8TSQ - chains A and B; structure by electron microscopy, 3.60 A resolution.

# Chain A (and B)
Protein: ATP-binding transport protein MsbA
Organism: Escherichia coli
Notes: EC 3.6.3.-; chain B of this document is another copy of the same molecule, construct and numbering; everything in this record applies to it too
UniProt: C3TGA2 (C3TGA2_ECOLX); numbering as in UniProt (aligned over 2-582)
Amino-acid sequence (583 residues; each row starts with the number of its first residue; numbering starts at 0):
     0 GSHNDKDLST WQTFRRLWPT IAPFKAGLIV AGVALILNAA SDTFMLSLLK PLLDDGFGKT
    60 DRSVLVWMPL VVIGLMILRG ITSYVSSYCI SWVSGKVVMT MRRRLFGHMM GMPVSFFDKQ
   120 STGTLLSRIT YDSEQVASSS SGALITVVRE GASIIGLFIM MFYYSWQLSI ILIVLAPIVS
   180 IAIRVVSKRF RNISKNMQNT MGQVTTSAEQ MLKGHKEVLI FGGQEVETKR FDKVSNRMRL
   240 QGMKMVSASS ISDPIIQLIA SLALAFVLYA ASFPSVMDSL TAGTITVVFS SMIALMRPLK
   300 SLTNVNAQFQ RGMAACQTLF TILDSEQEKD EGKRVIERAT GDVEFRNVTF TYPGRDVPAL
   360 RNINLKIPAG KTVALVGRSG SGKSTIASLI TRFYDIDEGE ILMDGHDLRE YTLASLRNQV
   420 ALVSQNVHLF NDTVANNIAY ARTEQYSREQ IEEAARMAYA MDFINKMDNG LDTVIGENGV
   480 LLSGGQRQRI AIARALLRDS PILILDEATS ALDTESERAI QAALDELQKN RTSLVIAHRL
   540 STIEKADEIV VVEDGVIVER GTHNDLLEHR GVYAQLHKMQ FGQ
Not modelled in the structure: 0-6, 582
Sequence notes: expression tag (0-1)

# Interface between chain A and chain B
Pairs across the interface - 154 pairs, chain A then chain B:
  Leu52(A) - Ala281(B)
  Leu52(A) - Ile284(B)  hydrophobic
  Leu52(A) - Thr285(B)
  Phe56(A) - Ala270(B)  hydrophobic
  Phe56(A) - Leu279(B)
  Phe56(A) - Thr280(B)
  Phe56(A) - Ile284(B)  hydrophobic
  Arg61(A) - Ser271(B)  hydrogen bond (side chain-backbone)
  Arg61(A) - Met276(B)
  Leu64(A) - Ala270(B)
  Leu64(A) - Ser271(B)
  Val65(A) - Ser271(B)
  Met67(A) - Leu267(B)  hydrophobic
  Pro68(A) - Ala264(B)
  Pro68(A) - Leu267(B)  hydrophobic
  Pro68(A) - Tyr268(B)
  Val71(A) - Ser260(B)
  Ile72(A) - Leu261(B)  hydrophobic
  Ile72(A) - Ala264(B)  hydrophobic
  Met75(A) - Gln256(B)
  Met75(A) - Ser260(B)
  Ile76(A) - Leu257(B)  hydrophobic
  Gly79(A) - Pro253(B)
  Tyr83(A) - Ser246(B)  hydrogen bond
  Tyr83(A) - Ile250(B)  hydrophobic
  Ser86(A) - Val245(B)
  Ser86(A) - Ser249(B)  hydrogen bond
  Ser90(A) - Met242(B)
  Ser90(A) - Val245(B)
  Trp91(A) - Met242(B)
  Gly94(A) - Arg238(B)
  Lys95(A) - Arg238(B)
  Met98(A) - Ser234(B)
  Met98(A) - Asn235(B)
  Met98(A) - Arg238(B)
  Arg101(A) - Phe230(B)
  Arg101(A) - Met237(B)  hydrogen bond
  Arg102(A) - Phe230(B)
  Arg102(A) - Asp231(B)  salt bridge
  Arg102(A) - Ser234(B)
  Arg102(A) - Asn235(B)
  Phe105(A) - Met210(B)  hydrophobic
  Phe105(A) - Leu211(B)  hydrophobic
  Phe105(A) - Glu226(B)
  Phe105(A) - Phe230(B)  hydrophobic
  Met109(A) - Leu211(B)  hydrophobic
  Met109(A) - His214(B)
  Met109(A) - Val217(B)  hydrophobic
  Gly110(A) - His214(B)
  Gly110(A) - Gln223(B)
  Met111(A) - His214(B)
  Phe116(A) - His214(B)
  Thr121(A) - Glu208(B)
  Gly122(A) - Glu208(B)
  Leu125(A) - Thr204(B)
  Leu125(A) - Ala207(B)  hydrophobic
  Leu125(A) - Glu208(B)
  Ile128(A) - Leu211(B)  hydrophobic
  Thr204(A) - Leu125(B)
  Ala207(A) - Leu125(B)  hydrophobic
  Glu208(A) - Thr121(B)
  Glu208(A) - Gly122(B)
  Glu208(A) - Leu125(B)
  Gln209(A) - His427(B)  hydrogen bond
  Gln209(A) - Phe429(B)
  Gln209(A) - Asn430(B)  hydrogen bond
  Met210(A) - Phe105(B)  hydrophobic
  Leu211(A) - Phe105(B)  hydrophobic
  Leu211(A) - Met109(B)  hydrophobic
  Leu211(A) - Ile128(B)  hydrophobic
  Lys212(A) - Asn477(B)  hydrogen bond
  Gly213(A) - His427(B)
  His214(A) - Met109(B)
  His214(A) - Gly110(B)
  His214(A) - Met111(B)
  His214(A) - Phe116(B)
  Lys215(A) - Phe392(B)
  Glu216(A) - Leu421(B)
  Val217(A) - Met109(B)  hydrophobic
  Leu218(A) - Arg416(B)
  Ile219(A) - Arg416(B)
  Ile219(A) - Asn417(B)
  Ile219(A) - Val419(B)
  Phe220(A) - Tyr439(B)  hydrophobic
  Phe220(A) - Ala440(B)
  Phe220(A) - Arg493(B)
  Phe220(A) - Arg497(B)  hydrogen bond (backbone-side chain)
  Gly222(A) - Ala440(B)
  Gln223(A) - Gly110(B)
  Glu226(A) - Phe105(B)
  Glu226(A) - Tyr439(B)  hydrogen bond
  Arg229(A) - Phe429(B)
  Arg229(A) - Tyr439(B)
  Phe230(A) - Arg101(B)
  Phe230(A) - Arg102(B)
  Phe230(A) - Phe105(B)  hydrophobic
  Asp231(A) - Arg102(B)  salt bridge
  Ser234(A) - Met98(B)
  Ser234(A) - Arg102(B)
  Asn235(A) - Met98(B)
  Asn235(A) - Arg102(B)  hydrogen bond
  Met237(A) - Arg101(B)
  Arg238(A) - Gly94(B)
  Arg238(A) - Lys95(B)
  Arg238(A) - Met98(B)
  Met242(A) - Ser90(B)
  Met242(A) - Trp91(B)
  Val245(A) - Ser86(B)
  Val245(A) - Ser90(B)
  Ser246(A) - Tyr83(B)  hydrogen bond
  Ser249(A) - Ser86(B)  hydrogen bond
  Ile250(A) - Tyr83(B)  hydrophobic
  Gln256(A) - Met75(B)
  Leu257(A) - Ile76(B)  hydrophobic
  Ser260(A) - Val71(B)
  Ser260(A) - Met75(B)
  Leu261(A) - Ile72(B)  hydrophobic
  Ala264(A) - Pro68(B)
  Ala264(A) - Ile72(B)  hydrophobic
  Leu267(A) - Leu64(B)
  Leu267(A) - Met67(B)  hydrophobic
  Leu267(A) - Pro68(B)  hydrophobic
  Tyr268(A) - Pro68(B)
  Ala270(A) - Phe56(B)  hydrophobic
  Ala270(A) - Leu64(B)
  Ser271(A) - Leu64(B)
  Met276(A) - Arg61(B)
  Leu279(A) - Phe56(B)  hydrophobic
  Thr280(A) - Phe56(B)
  Ala281(A) - Leu52(B)
  Ile284(A) - Leu52(B)  hydrophobic
  Ile284(A) - Phe56(B)  hydrophobic
  Thr285(A) - Leu52(B)
  Phe392(A) - Lys215(B)
  Arg416(A) - Leu218(B)
  Arg416(A) - Ile219(B)
  Asn417(A) - Ile219(B)
  Val419(A) - Ile219(B)
  Leu421(A) - Glu216(B)
  Leu421(A) - Ile219(B)  hydrophobic
  Val426(A) - Glu216(B)
  His427(A) - Gln209(B)  hydrogen bond
  His427(A) - Gly213(B)
  Phe429(A) - Gln209(B)
  Phe429(A) - Arg229(B)
  Asn430(A) - Gln209(B)  hydrogen bond
  Tyr439(A) - Phe220(B)  hydrophobic
  Tyr439(A) - Glu226(B)  hydrogen bond
  Tyr439(A) - Arg229(B)
  Ala440(A) - Phe220(B)
  Ala440(A) - Gly222(B)
  Asn477(A) - Lys212(B)  hydrogen bond
  Arg493(A) - Phe220(B)
  Arg497(A) - Phe220(B)  hydrogen bond (side chain-backbone)
Also at the interface, not in a pair above, chain A (105 interface residues in all): Leu51, Gly57, Ser82, Tyr87, Met108, Val113, Leu124, Thr129, Ser206, Gly221, Val225, Pro253, Leu263, Glu327, Leu428, Asp431
Also at the interface, not in a pair above, chain B (103 interface residues in all): Leu51, Gly57, Val65, Gly79, Ser82, Tyr87, Met108, Val113, Leu124, Gly221, Val225, Leu263, Glu327, Val426, Leu428, Asp431

# In short
Chain A and chain B form an interface of 105 and 103 residues respectively; the contacts include 17 hydrogen
bonds and 2 salt bridges. Polar contacts include Arg102(A)-Asp231(B), Arg61(A)-Ser271(B) and
Tyr83(A)-Ser246(B).
Both chains are ATP-binding transport protein MsbA (Escherichia coli). Entry 8TSQ (Open, inward-facing MsbA
structure (OIF2)) was determined by electron microscopy (same publication as 8TSO, 8TSP, 8TSR and 8TSS).
